Entry 3VNE (X-ray diffraction, 2.00 A resolution); this record covers chain A.

== Chain A ==
Protein: Membrane-associated protein VP24
From: Sudan ebolavirus
UniProt: B0LPM0 (B0LPM0_9MONO); residues 9-232 here = UniProt positions 9-232
Chain sequence (224 residues; each row starts with the number of its first residue):
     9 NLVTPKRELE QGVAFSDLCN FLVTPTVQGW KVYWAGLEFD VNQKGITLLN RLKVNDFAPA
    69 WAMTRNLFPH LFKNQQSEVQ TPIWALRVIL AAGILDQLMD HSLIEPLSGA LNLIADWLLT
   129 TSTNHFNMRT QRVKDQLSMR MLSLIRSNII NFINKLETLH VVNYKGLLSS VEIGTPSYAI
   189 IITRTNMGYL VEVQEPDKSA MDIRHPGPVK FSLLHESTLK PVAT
Not modelled in the structure: 107-112
Sequence notes: engineered mutation Ala-22 (Val in B0LPM0)
From the paper describing this entry:
  - conformationally variable residues (order/disorder transition, side-chain flip): Asn-63 to Trp-69, Met-71, Tyr-172, Asp-210 to Ile-211
  - interface residues: Leu-10, Val-11
  - contacts within the chain: Glu-18/Ala-22 (hydrophobic contact), Ala-22/Leu-26 (hydrophobic contact), Ala-22/Leu-145 (hydrophobic contact), Ala-22/Ser-146 (hydrophobic contact), Ala-22/Leu-150 (hydrophobic contact)

== Overview ==
From the paper: interface residues Leu-10 and Val-11; conformational variability at Asn-63, Met-71 and Tyr-172
among others.
Chain A is Membrane-associated protein VP24 (Sudan ebolavirus); the structure, Structure of the ebolavirus
protein VP24 from Sudan, was determined by X-ray diffraction (same publication as 3VNF and 4D9O).
